PDB entry 4V4V | electron microscopy, 15.00 A resolution (very low resolution: no residue pairs are listed; an interface is given only as per-side residue counts) | chains B0 and BS of the 52 polymer chains in the assembly

[Chain B0]
Molecule: 23S ribosomal RNA
Source organism: Escherichia coli
Sequence (2740 nucleotides; each row starts with the number of its first residue; note: 147 numbers in that range are skipped by the numbering (no residue carries them; nothing is unmodelled there)):
    16 CGUACACGGUGGAUGCCCUGGCAGUCA
    44 AGGCGAUGAAGGACGUGCUAAUCUGCGAUAAGCGUCGGUAAGGUGAUAUG
    94 AACCGUU
   102 UAACCGGCGAUUUCCGAAUGGGGAA
   128 CCC
   140 CG
   149 AUCAUU
   161 AUCCA
   172 AAUGAGGCGAACCGGGGGAACUGAAACAUCUAAGUACCCCGAGGAAAAGA
   222 AAUCAACCGAGAUUCCCCCAGUAGCGGCGAGCGAACGGGGAGCAGCCC
   271 GAGCCU
   278 AAUCAGUGUGUGUGUU
   295 GUGGAAGCGUCUGGAAAGGCGCGCGAUACAGGGUGACAGCCCCGUACAC
   347 AAUGCACAUGCUGU
   362 AGCUCGAUGAGUAGGGCGGG
   383 C
   385 CGUGGUA
   393 CCUGUCUGAAUAUGGGGGGACCAUCCUCCAAGGCUAAAUACUC
   437 UGACUGACCGAUAGUGAACCAGUACCGUGAGGGAAAGGCGAAAAGAACCC
   487 CGGCGAGGGGAGUGAAAAAGAACCUGAAACCGUGUACGUACAAGCAGUGG
   537 GAGGCACCUUAUGCGUGUUAUGGCGUGCCUUUUGUAUAAUGGGUCAGCGA
   587 CUUAUAUUCUGUAGCAAGGUUAACC
   617 GGGGAGCCGAAGGGAAACCGAGUCUUAAC
   647 GGGCGUUAAGUUGCAGGGUAUAGACCCGAAACCCGGUGAUCUAGCCAUGG
   697 GCAGGUUGAAGGUUGGGUAACACUAACUGGAGGACCGAACCGACUAAUGU
   747 UGAAAAAUUAGCGGAUGACUUGUGGCUGGGGGUGAAAGGCCAAUCAAACC
   797 GGGAGAUAGCUGGUUCUCCCCGAAAGCUAUUUAGGUAGCGCCUCGUGAAU
   848 CAUCUCCGGGGGUAGAGCACUGUUUCGGCAAGGGGGUC
   891 GACUU
   897 CCAACCCGAUGCAAACUGCGAAUACCGGAG
   928 AUGUUAUCACGGGAGACACACGGCGGGUG
   958 UAACGUCCGUCGUGAAGAGGGAAACAACCCAGACCGC
   996 AGCUAAGGUCCCAAAGUCAUGGUUAAGUGGGAAACGAUGUGGGAAGGCCC
  1046 AGACAGCCAGGAUGUUGGCUUAGAAGCAGCCAUCAUUUAAAGAAAGCGUA
  1096 AUAGCUCACUGGUCGAGUCGGCCUGCGCGGAAGAUGUA
  1135 CGGGGCUAAACCAUGCACCGAAGCUGCGGCAGCGACG
  1173 UUAUGCGUUGUUGGGUAGGGGAGCGUUCUGUA
  1206 GCCUGCGAAGGUGUGCUGUGAGGCAUGCUGGAGGUAUCAGAAGUGCGAAU
  1256 GCUGACAUAAGUAACGAUAAAGCGGGUGAAAAGCCCGCUCGCCGGAAGAC
  1306 CAAGGGUUCCUGUCCAACGUUAAUCGGGGCAGGGUGAGUCGA
  1349 CCCUAAGGCGAGGCCGAAAGGCGUAGUCGAUGGGAAACAGGUUAAUAUUC
  1399 CUGUACUUGGUGUGUGGGUGAUGGAGGGACGGAGAAGGCUAUGUUAUGCC
  1449 AAGCUAUGGCUGCUGGUUGGUACGCUCAAGGGCGAUCGGGUCAGAAAAUC
  1499 UACCGGUCACAUGCCUCAGACGUAUCGGGAGCUUCCUCGGAAGCGAAGUA
  1549 ACAAA
  1555 GCCCU
  1561 CUUCCAGGAAAAGCUUCUAAACGUUGAAACAUGUCAAAUCGUACCCCAAA
  1611 CCGACACAGGUGGUCAGGUAGAGAAUACCA
  1642 GGCGCUUGAGAGAACUCGGGUGAAGGAACUAGGCAAAAUGGUGCCGUAAC
  1692 UUCGGGAGAAGGCACGCUGAU
  1716 UAG
  1728 CUCGC
  1741 CUG
  1746 AUCAGUCGAAGAUACCAGCUGGCUGCAACUGUUUAUUAAAAACACAGCAC
  1796 UGUGCAAACACGAAAGUGGACGUAUACGGUGUGACGCCUGCCCGGUGCCG
  1846 GAAGGUUAA
  1859 UGGGGUU
  1869 GCAA
  1877 AGCUCU
  1887 CGAAGCCCCGGUAAACGGCGGCCGUAACUAUAACGGUCCUAAGGUAGCGA
  1937 AAUUCCUUGUCGGGUAAGUUCCGACCUGCACGAAUGGCGUAAUGAUGGCC
  1987 AGGCUGUCUCCACCCGAGACUCAGUGAAAUUGAACUCGCUGUGAAGAUGC
  2037 AGUGUACCCGCGGCAAGACGGAAAGACCCCGUGAACCUUUACUAUAGCUU
  2087 GACACUGAACAUUGAGCCUUGAUGUGUAGGAUAGGUGGGAGGCUUUGAAG
  2137 UGUGGACGCCAGUCUGCAUGGAGCCGGCCUUGAAAUACCACCCUUUAAUG
  2187 UUUGAUGUUCUAAC
  2207 CCG
  2211 AAUCCGG
  2223 GGACAGUGUCUGGUGGGUAGUUUGACUGGGGCGGUCUCCUCCUAAAGAGU
  2273 AACGGAGGAGCACGAAGGUUGGCUAAUCCUGG
  2310 CAUCAGGAGGUUAGUGCAAUGGCAUAAGCCAGCUUGACUGCGAGCGUGAC
  2360 GGCGCGAGCAGGUGCGAAAGCAGGUCAUAGUGAUCCGGUGGU
  2403 CUGAAUGGAAGGGCCAUCG
  2423 UCAACGGA
  2433 AAAGGUACUCCGGGGAUAACAGGCUGAUACCGCCCAAGAGUUCAUAUCGA
  2483 CGGCGGUGUUUGGCACCUCGAUGUCGGCUCAUCACAUCCUGGGGCUGAAG
  2533 UAGGUCCCAAGGGUAUGGCUGUUCGCCAUUUAAAGUGGUACGCGAGCUGG
  2583 GUUUAGAACGUCGUGAGACAGUUCGGUCCCUAUCUGCCGUGGGCG
  2631 GAGAACUGAGGGGGGCUGCUCCUAGUACGAGAGGACCGGAGUGGACGCAU
  2681 CACUGGUGUUCGGGUUGUCA
  2702 GCCA
  2707 UGGCACUGCCCGGUAGCUAAAUGCGG
  2734 AGAGAUAAGUGCUGAAAGCAUCUAAGCACGAAACUUGCCCCGAGAUGAGU
  2784 UCUCCC
  2808 GAAGGAACGUUGAAGACGACGACGUUGAUAGGCCGGGUGUGUAAGCGCAG
  2858 CAAUGCGUUGAGCUAACCGGUACUAAUGAACCGAGGUCUUGACCA

[Chain BS]
Name: 50S ribosomal protein L24
Source organism: Escherichia coli
Reference sequence: P60624 (RL24_ECOLI); residue numbers follow UniProt; this construct covers 3-101
Sequence (99 residues; each row starts with the number of its first residue):
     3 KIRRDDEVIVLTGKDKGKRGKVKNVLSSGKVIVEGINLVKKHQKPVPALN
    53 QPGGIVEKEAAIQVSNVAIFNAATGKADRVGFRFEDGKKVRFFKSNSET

[Interface between chain B0 and chain BS]
At this resolution (15 A) residue pairs are not listed: 25 residues of chain B0 and 31 of chain BS lie at the interface.

[Overview]
25 residues of chain B0 face 31 of chain BS across their interface.
Here chain B0 is 23S ribosomal RNA and chain BS is 50S ribosomal protein L24, both from Escherichia coli.
Entry 4V4V (Structure of a pre-translocational E. coli ribosome obtained by fitting atomic models for RNA and
protein ...) was determined by electron microscopy, deposited together with 4V4W.
